2PAK - chains A and B; structure by X-ray diffraction, 2.40 A resolution.

Chain A (and B):
Molecule: DTDP-6-deoxy-3,4-keto-hexulose isomerase
Organism: Aneurinibacillus thermoaerophilus
Notes: EC 5.3.1.-; chain B of this document is another copy of the same molecule, construct and numbering; everything in this record applies to it too
Reference sequence: Q6T1W8 (Q6T1W8_ANETH); residues 1-139 here = UniProt positions 1-139
Sequence (141 residues; row label = number of the first residue in the row; numbers below 1 keep their minus sign (Gly-1 is residue -1)):
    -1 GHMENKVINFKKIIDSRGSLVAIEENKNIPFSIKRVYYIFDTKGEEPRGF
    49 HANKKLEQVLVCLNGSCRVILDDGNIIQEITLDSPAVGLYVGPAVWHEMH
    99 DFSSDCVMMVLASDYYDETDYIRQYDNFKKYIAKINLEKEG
Unresolved in the structure: -1 to 1, 137-139 (chain B: -1 to 1, 136-139)
Construct notes: cloning artifact (-1 to 0); engineered mutation Asn51 (His in Q6T1W8)
Residues lining bound ligands:
  - thymidine-5'-diphosphate (TYD), molecule 1: Ile11, Arg15, Leu18, Ala20
  - thymidine-5'-diphosphate (TYD), molecule 2: Arg33, Tyr35, His49, Tyr114, Tyr119, Arg121
Swiss-Prot annotation at these positions:
  - active site: His49 (Proton acceptor)
  - mutagenesis: His49 (H49N: Loss of catalytic activity)

Interface between chain A and chain B:
Pairs across the interface (82):
  Lys10(A) - Phe38(B)
  Asp13(A) - Lys41(B)
  Ser14(A) - Lys41(B)
  Arg15(A) - Thr40(B)
  Arg15(A) - Lys41(B)  hydrogen bond (backbone-backbone)
  Arg15(A) - Arg46(B)
  Gly16(A) - Phe38(B)
  Gly16(A) - Asp39(B)
  Gly16(A) - Thr40(B)
  Gly16(A) - Arg46(B)
  Ser17(A) - Tyr36(B)
  Ser17(A) - Ile37(B)
  Ser17(A) - Phe38(B)  hydrogen bond (backbone-backbone)
  Leu18(A) - Tyr35(B)  hydrophobic
  Leu18(A) - Tyr36(B)
  Val19(A) - Tyr35(B)
  Val19(A) - Tyr36(B)  hydrogen bond (backbone-backbone)
  Val19(A) - Phe38(B)  hydrophobic
  Ala20(A) - Val34(B)
  Ala20(A) - Tyr35(B)  hydrophobic
  Ile21(A) - Arg33(B)
  Ile21(A) - Val34(B)  hydrogen bond (backbone-backbone)
  Ile21(A) - Tyr36(B)
  Glu22(A) - Lys32(B)
  Glu22(A) - Arg33(B)
  Glu22(A) - Tyr113(B)
  Glu22(A) - Tyr114(B)  hydrogen bond (side chain-backbone)
  Glu23(A) - Ile31(B)
  Glu23(A) - Lys32(B)  hydrogen bond (backbone-backbone)
  Glu23(A) - Tyr113(B)  hydrogen bond (backbone-side chain)
  Lys25(A) - Tyr113(B)
  Ile31(A) - Glu23(B)
  Ile31(A) - Ile31(B)
  Lys32(A) - Glu22(B)
  Lys32(A) - Glu23(B)  hydrogen bond (backbone-backbone)
  Arg33(A) - Ile21(B)
  Arg33(A) - Glu22(B)
  Val34(A) - Ala20(B)
  Val34(A) - Ile21(B)  hydrogen bond (backbone-backbone)
  Val34(A) - Val34(B)  hydrophobic
  Val34(A) - Leu109(B)  hydrophobic
  Tyr35(A) - Leu18(B)  hydrophobic
  Tyr35(A) - Val19(B)
  Tyr35(A) - Ala20(B)  hydrophobic
  Tyr36(A) - Ser17(B)
  Tyr36(A) - Leu18(B)
  Tyr36(A) - Val19(B)  hydrogen bond (backbone-backbone)
  Tyr36(A) - Ile21(B)  hydrophobic
  Tyr36(A) - Val59(B)
  Tyr36(A) - Leu61(B)  hydrophobic
  Tyr36(A) - Pro83(B)  hydrogen bond (side chain-backbone)
  Ile37(A) - Ser17(B)
  Ile37(A) - Leu18(B)  hydrophobic
  Phe38(A) - Lys10(B)
  Phe38(A) - Gly16(B)
  Phe38(A) - Ser17(B)  hydrogen bond (backbone-backbone)
  Phe38(A) - Val19(B)  hydrophobic
  Phe38(A) - Pro83(B)  hydrophobic
  Asp39(A) - Lys10(B)  salt bridge
  Asp39(A) - Gly16(B)
  Asp39(A) - Ser17(B)
  Thr40(A) - Arg15(B)
  Thr40(A) - Gly16(B)
  Lys41(A) - Ser14(B)
  Lys41(A) - Arg15(B)  hydrogen bond (backbone-backbone)
  Pro45(A) - Arg15(B)
  Arg46(A) - Arg15(B)
  Val59(A) - Tyr36(B)
  Leu61(A) - Tyr36(B)  hydrophobic
  Leu61(A) - Leu61(B)  hydrophobic
  Leu61(A) - Val105(B)
  Asn62(A) - Asn62(B)
  Asn62(A) - Val105(B)
  Pro83(A) - Tyr36(B)  hydrogen bond (backbone-side chain)
  Pro83(A) - Phe38(B)  hydrophobic
  Val105(A) - Leu61(B)
  Met107(A) - Met107(B)  hydrophobic
  Leu109(A) - Val34(B)  hydrophobic
  Tyr113(A) - Glu22(B)
  Tyr113(A) - Glu23(B)  hydrogen bond (side chain-backbone)
  Tyr113(A) - Lys25(B)
  Tyr114(A) - Glu22(B)  hydrogen bond (backbone-side chain)
Interface residues without a listed pair, chain A (39 interface residues in all): Phe8, Asn24, Glu44, Gly47
Interface residues without a listed pair, chain B (39 interface residues in all): Phe8, Asp13, Gly42, Glu44, Pro45, Asp103

Summary:
Chain A and chain B each contribute 39 residues to their interface, with 16 hydrogen bonds and 1 salt bridge.
Polar pairs include Asp39(A)-Lys10(B), Glu22(A)-Tyr114(B) and Glu23(A)-Tyr113(B). Chain A binds
thymidine-5'-diphosphate. Curated annotation (UniProt) lists active-site residue His49(A) and one mutagenesis
site on chain A.
Chain A and chain B are both DTDP-6-deoxy-3,4-keto-hexulose isomerase (Aneurinibacillus thermoaerophilus); the
structure, Structure of a H51N mutant dTDP-4-keto-6-deoxy-D-glucose-3,4-ketoisomerase from Aneurinibacillus
thermoaerophilus complexed with TDP, was determined by X-ray diffraction (same publication as 2PA7 and 2PAM).
